Entry 6PSZ (electron microscopy, 3.20 A resolution); this record covers chains 2 and 3 of the 3 polymer chains in the assembly.

== Chain 2 ==
Molecule: VP2
Source organism: Poliovirus type 1 (strain Mahoney)
UniProt: P03300 (POLG_POL1M); residues 1-272 here correspond to UniProt positions 70-341 (UniProt number = residue number + 69)
Chain sequence (272 residues; numbered 1 to 272; the number before each row is that of its first residue):
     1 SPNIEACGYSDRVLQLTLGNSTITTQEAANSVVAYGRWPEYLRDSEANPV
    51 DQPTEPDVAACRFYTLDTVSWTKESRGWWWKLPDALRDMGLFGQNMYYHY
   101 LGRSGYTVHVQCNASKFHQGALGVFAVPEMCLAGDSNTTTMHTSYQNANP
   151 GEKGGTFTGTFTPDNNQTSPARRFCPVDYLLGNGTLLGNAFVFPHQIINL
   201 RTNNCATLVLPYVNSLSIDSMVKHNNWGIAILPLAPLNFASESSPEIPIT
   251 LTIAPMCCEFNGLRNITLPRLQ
Disordered / not traced: 1-12, 44-51, 135-142, 160-173, 265-272
Swiss-Prot annotation at these positions:
  - site: Gln272 (Cleavage)
Reported in the primary citation:
  - conformationally variable residues (order/disorder transition): Arg43 to Pro53

== Chain 3 ==
Molecule: VP3
Source organism: Poliovirus type 1 (strain Mahoney)
UniProt: Q8QYM4 (Q8QYM4_9ENTO); residues 1-238 here correspond to UniProt positions 342-579 (UniProt number = residue number + 341)
Chain sequence (238 residues; each row starts with the number of its first residue):
     1 GLPVMNTPGSNQYLTADNFQSPCALPEFDVTPPIDIPGEVKNMMELAEID
    51 TMIPFDLSATKKNTMEMYRVRLSDKPHTDDPILCLSLSPASDPRLSHTML
   101 GEILNYYTHWAGSLKFTFLFCGSMMATGKLLVSYAPPGADPPKKRKEAML
   151 GTHVIWDIGLQSSCTMVVPWISNTTYRQTIDDSFTEGGYISVFYQTRIVV
   201 PLSTPREMDILGFVSACNDFSVRLLRDTTHIEQKALAQ
Disordered / not traced: 232-238

== How chain 2 and chain 3 interact ==
Pairs across the interface (66; chain 2 residue first):
  Tyr35(2) - Pro37(3)
  Tyr35(2) - Gly38(3)
  Arg37(2) - Asp35(3)  salt bridge
  Arg37(2) - Ile36(3)
  Arg37(2) - Pro37(3)
  Arg76(2) - Met65(3)
  Lys116(2) - Ser123(3)
  Lys116(2) - Met124(3)
  Phe117(2) - Met125(3)  hydrophobic
  Phe117(2) - Thr204(3)
  Gln119(2) - Gly122(3)
  Gln119(2) - Ser123(3)  hydrogen bond (side chain-backbone)
  Gln119(2) - Pro205(3)
  Gln119(2) - Glu207(3)  hydrogen bond (side chain-backbone)
  Gln119(2) - Met208(3)
  Gly120(2) - Cys121(3)
  Ala121(2) - Cys121(3)  hydrophobic
  Asp178(2) - Met65(3)
  Tyr179(2) - Asn63(3)  hydrogen bond (side chain-backbone)
  Tyr179(2) - Thr64(3)
  Tyr179(2) - Met65(3)  hydrophobic
  Leu186(2) - Met67(3)  hydrophobic
  Leu186(2) - Tyr68(3)
  Leu187(2) - Met65(3)  hydrophobic
  Leu187(2) - Tyr68(3)  hydrogen bond (backbone-side chain)
  Gly188(2) - Thr51(3)
  Gly188(2) - Met52(3)
  Gly188(2) - Tyr68(3)  hydrogen bond (backbone-side chain)
  Asn189(2) - His97(3)
  Asn189(2) - Thr98(3)
  Asn189(2) - Met99(3)  hydrogen bond (side chain-backbone)
  Phe191(2) - Ile49(3)
  Phe191(2) - Asp50(3)
  Phe191(2) - Met52(3)  hydrophobic
  Phe191(2) - Phe213(3)  hydrophobic
  Val192(2) - Ile49(3)  hydrophobic
  Val192(2) - Met99(3)  hydrophobic
  Ile197(2) - Phe213(3)  hydrophobic
  Asn199(2) - Leu119(3)
  Asn199(2) - Phe120(3)  hydrogen bond (side chain-backbone)
  Asn199(2) - Cys121(3)
  Arg201(2) - Phe120(3)
  Arg201(2) - Gly122(3)
  Arg201(2) - Ser123(3)  hydrogen bond (side chain-backbone)
  Arg201(2) - Met124(3)
  Arg201(2) - Ala126(3)
  Arg201(2) - Ile158(3)  hydrogen bond (side chain-backbone)
  Arg201(2) - Ser162(3)  hydrogen bond
  Pro211(2) - Pro37(3)  hydrophobic
  Tyr212(2) - Pro37(3)
  Val213(2) - Pro37(3)  hydrophobic
  Asn214(2) - Ile36(3)
  Ser215(2) - Ile34(3)
  Leu216(2) - Ile34(3)
  Ser217(2) - Ile34(3)
  Pro233(2) - Arg69(3)  hydrogen bond (backbone-side chain)
  Leu234(2) - Arg69(3)  hydrogen bond (backbone-side chain)
  Leu234(2) - Leu211(3)  hydrophobic
  Ala235(2) - Arg69(3)
  Ala235(2) - Cys121(3)  hydrophobic
  Pro236(2) - Arg69(3)
  Pro236(2) - Asp209(3)
  Asn238(2) - Pro205(3)
  Phe239(2) - Pro205(3)
  Ala240(2) - Ser203(3)
  Ser241(2) - Ser203(3)  hydrogen bond (backbone-backbone)
Other interface residues (no listed pair), chain 3 (41 interface residues in all): Glu66, Glu102, Gly159, Pro201, Leu202

== In short ==
34 residues of chain 2 face 41 of chain 3 across their interface, with 13 hydrogen bonds and 1 salt bridge.
Polar contacts include Arg37(2)-Asp35(3), Gln119(2)-Ser123(3) and Gln119(2)-Glu207(3). From the paper:
conformational variability at Arg43(2).
Chain 2 is VP2 and chain 3 is VP3, both from Poliovirus type 1 (strain Mahoney); the structure, Poliovirus
(Type 1 Mahoney), heat-catalysed 135S particle, was determined by electron microscopy (same publication as
6Q0B, 6P9O and 6P9W).
